PDB entry 3FAD | X-ray diffraction, 1.20 A resolution | chain A

== Chain A ==
Protein: Lysozyme
From: Enterobacteria phage T4
Notes: EC 3.2.1.17
UniProt: P00720 (LYS_BPT4); residues 1-164 here = UniProt positions 1-164
Chain sequence (164 residues; row label = number of the first residue in the row):
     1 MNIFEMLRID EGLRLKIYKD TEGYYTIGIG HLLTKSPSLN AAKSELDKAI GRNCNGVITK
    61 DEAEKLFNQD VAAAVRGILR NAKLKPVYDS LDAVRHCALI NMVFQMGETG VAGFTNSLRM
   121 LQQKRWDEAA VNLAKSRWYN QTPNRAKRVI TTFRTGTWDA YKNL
Differences from the reference sequence: engineered mutation Ala72 (Asp in P00720), His96 (Arg in P00720)
Swiss-Prot annotation at these positions:
  - active site (Proton donor/acceptor): Glu11, Asp20
  - binding site (substrate): Leu32, Phe104, Ser117, Asn132
  - mutagenesis: Glu11 (E11A/F/H/M/N: Complete loss of enzymatic activity; E11N: Loss of 84% of enzymatic activity; E11Q: Complete loss of activity), Asp20 (D20A/N/S/T: Complete loss of enzymatic activity; D20C: Nearly no effet on specific enzymatic activity; D20E/Q: Loss of 99% of enzymatic activity), Thr26 (T26E: Complete loss of activity at neutral pH; covalently bound substrate; T26H: Facilitates transglycosylation more effectively than hydrolysis; covalently bound substrate), Gly30 (G30A: Almost complete loss of enzymatic activity; G30F: Almost complete loss of enzymatic activity. The enzyme is destabilized by 1.5 kcal/mol), Ser117 (S117F: 10-fold decrease in enzymatic activity; S117I: 500-fold decrease in enzymatic activity; S117V: 50-fold decrease in enzymatic activity), Asn132 (N132I: 5-fold decrease in enzymatic activity; N132M/F: 2-fold decrease in enzymatic activity)

== Summary ==
Curated annotation (UniProt) lists active-site residues Glu11 and Asp20, 4 substrate-binding residues and 6
mutagenesis sites.
Chain A is Lysozyme (Enterobacteria phage T4); the structure, Evaulaution at Atomic Resolution of the Role of
Strain in Destabilizing the Temperature Sensitive T4 Lysozyme ..., was determined by X-ray diffraction (same
publication as 3F8V, 3F9L and 3FA0).
